PDB entry 8VAN | electron microscopy, 7.70 A resolution (low resolution: residue-level contacts below are approximate; hydrogen-bond / salt-bridge calls are withheld) | chains C and D of the 7 polymer chains in the assembly

# Chain C (and D)
Protein: DNA polymerase III subunit tau
Organism: Escherichia coli
Notes: EC 2.7.7.7; chain D of this document is another copy of the same molecule, construct and numbering; everything in this record applies to it too
UniProtKB: P06710 (DPO3X_ECOLI); numbering as in UniProt (aligned over 1-373)
Chain sequence (376 residues; numbered -2 to 373; the number before each row is that of its first residue; numbers below 1 keep their minus sign (Gly-2 is residue -2)):
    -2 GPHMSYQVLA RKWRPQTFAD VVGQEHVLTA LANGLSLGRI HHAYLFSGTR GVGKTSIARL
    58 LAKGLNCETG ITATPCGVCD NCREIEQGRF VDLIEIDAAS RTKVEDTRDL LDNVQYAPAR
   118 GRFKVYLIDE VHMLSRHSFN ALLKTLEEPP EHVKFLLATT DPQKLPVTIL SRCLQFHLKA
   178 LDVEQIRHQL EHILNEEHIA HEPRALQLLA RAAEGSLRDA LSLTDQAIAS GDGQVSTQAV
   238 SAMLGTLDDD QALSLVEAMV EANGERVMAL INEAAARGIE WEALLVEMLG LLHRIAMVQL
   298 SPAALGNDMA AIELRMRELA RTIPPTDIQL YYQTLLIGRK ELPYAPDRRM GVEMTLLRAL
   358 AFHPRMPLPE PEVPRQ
Not modelled in the structure: -2 to 3, 369-373 (chain D: -2 to 1, 361-373)
Sequence notes: expression tag (-2 to 0)
UniProt features mapped onto this chain:
  - binding site (ATP): Gly45 to Thr52
  - binding site (Zn(2+)): Cys64, Cys73, Cys76, Cys79
  - mutagenesis: Gly118 (G118D: In dnaX2016(Ts); present in both isoforms, unable to grow at 42 degrees Celsius)
What the authors report for this chain:
  - catalytic residues: Glu127 (citing earlier work)
  - mutagenesis - K141A: decreased catalytic activity

# Chain C / chain D interface
Residue-residue contacts (123; chain C residue first):
  Gln4(C) with Arg36(D); Ile37(D); His38(D)
  Val5(C) with His38(D); Glu144(D)
  Ala7(C) with Ser168(D)
  Arg8(C) with Glu144(D); Glu145(D)
  Arg11(C) with Glu144(D); Arg169(D)
  Arg47(C) with Val164(D); Ser168(D)
  Ala96(C) with His134(D); Asn137(D); Ala138(D)
  Ser97(C) with Val101(D); Arg105(D); His134(D); Ala138(D)
  His129(C) with Arg133(D)
  Met130(C) with Arg133(D); His134(D)
  Arg215(C) with Thr165(D); Ser168(D); Arg169(D)
  Asp216(C) with Ser168(D)
  Ser219(C) with Leu167(D); Ser168(D); Cys170(D); Gln172(D)
  Asp222(C) with His38(D); Leu171(D)
  Gln223(C) with Cys170(D); Gln172(D); Phe173(D); His174(D)
  Ile225(C) with Arg36(D)
  Ala226(C) with Ala27(D); Asn30(D); Gly31(D); Leu171(D)
  Ser227(C) with His23(D); Thr26(D); Ala27(D); Asn30(D)
  Gly228(C) with Asn30(D)
  Asp229(C) with Asn30(D); Leu34(D); Arg36(D)
  Gly230(C) with Arg36(D)
  Met240(C) with His23(D); Val24(D); Ala27(D); Gln172(D); Phe173(D); His174(D)
  Gly261(C) with Leu297(D); Ser298(D); Ala301(D)
  Glu262(C) with Leu297(D); Ser298(D); Ala301(D)
  Val264(C) with Leu297(D)
  Met265(C) with Met294(D); Leu297(D); Ala301(D); Leu302(D); Gly303(D)
  Gly275(C) with Lys176(D)
  Lys337(C) with Lys337(D)
  Glu338(C) with Gln330(D); Leu333(D)
  Tyr341(C) with Leu286(D); Leu333(D); Arg336(D); Lys337(D)
  Ala342(C) with Leu333(D); Arg336(D)
  Pro343(C) with Val283(D); Leu286(D); Gly287(D); Tyr329(D); Arg336(D)
  Met347(C) with Gly287(D); His290(D); Arg291(D); Met306(D); Tyr329(D)
  Gly348(C) with Tyr329(D)
  Glu350(C) with His290(D); Arg291(D); Met294(D)
  Met351(C) with Leu289(D); His290(D); Ala293(D); Ile325(D); Gln326(D); Tyr329(D)
  Leu354(C) with Ala293(D); Met294(D); Leu297(D); Gln326(D)
  Arg355(C) with Gln326(D); Tyr329(D); Gln330(D)
  Ala358(C) with Pro322(D); Thr323(D); Gln326(D)
  Phe359(C) with Thr323(D); Gln326(D); Leu327(D); Gln330(D)
  Pro364(C) with Pro322(D)
  Leu365(C) with Gln296(D); Pro322(D)
  Pro366(C) with Gln296(D); Pro322(D)
  Glu367(C) with Pro322(D); Thr323(D)
  Pro368(C) with Arg318(D); Thr319(D); Ile320(D); Pro321(D)
Interface residues without a listed pair, chain C (49 interface residues in all): Thr99, Leu220, Ala239, Ile334
Interface residues without a listed pair, chain D (61 interface residues in all): Leu143, Ile334, Tyr341

# Overview
Chain C and chain D form an interface of 49 and 61 residues respectively. Curated annotation (UniProt) lists 8
ATP-binding residues, 4 Zn2+-binding residues and one mutagenesis site on chain C. The paper reports the
catalytic residue Glu127(C); K141A of chain C reduces catalytic activity.
Chain C and chain D are both DNA polymerase III subunit tau (Escherichia coli); the structure, Structure of
the E. coli clamp loader bound to the beta clamp in an Initial-Binding conformation, was determined by
electron microscopy, deposited together with 8VAL, 8VAM, 8VAP, 8VAQ, 8VAR, 8VAS and 8VAT.
